Entry 1FRF (X-ray diffraction, 2.70 A resolution); this record covers chains S and L.

# Chain S
Protein: [Ni-Fe] hydrogenase
Source organism: Desulfovibrio fructosovorans
Notes: EC 1.18.99.1; fragment: small chain
UniProtKB: P18187 (PHNS_DESFR); the construct has insertions or renumbered stretches relative to UniProt, so the offset changes along the chain: 1-111 = UniProt 25-135; 113-264 = UniProt 136-287
Amino-acid sequence (264 residues; each row starts with the number of its first residue):
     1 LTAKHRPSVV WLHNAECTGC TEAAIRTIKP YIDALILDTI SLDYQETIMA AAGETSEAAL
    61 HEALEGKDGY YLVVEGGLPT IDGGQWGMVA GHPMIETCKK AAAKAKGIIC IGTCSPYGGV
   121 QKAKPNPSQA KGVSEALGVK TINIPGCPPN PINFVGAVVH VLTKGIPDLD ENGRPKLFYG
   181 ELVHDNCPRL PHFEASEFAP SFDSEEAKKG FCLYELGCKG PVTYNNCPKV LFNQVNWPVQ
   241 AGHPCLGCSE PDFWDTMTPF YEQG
Not modelled in the structure: 1-3
Differences from the reference sequence: conflict Glu62 (Gln86 in P18187), Cys98 (Thr122 in P18187), Thr113 (Arg136 in P18187), Cys114 (His137 in P18187), Ser115 (Leu138 in P18187), Tyr117 (His140 in P18187); insertion (112)
UniProt features mapped onto this chain:
  - binding site ([4Fe-4S] cluster): Cys245
Bound ions: 4Fe-4S cluster Fe site 1: Cys17, Cys20, Cys114, Cys147; 4Fe-4S cluster Fe site 2: His184, Cys187, Cys212, Cys218; 3Fe-4S cluster Fe: Cys227, Cys245, Cys248
Small-molecule neighbours:
  - 3Fe-4S cluster (F3S): Val183, Thr223, Asn225, Cys227, Phe232, Trp237, Pro238, Cys245, Leu246, Gly247, Cys248, Ser249
  - 4Fe-4S cluster (SF4), molecule 1: Glu16, Cys17, Thr18, Gly19, Cys20, Glu75, Gly112, Thr113, Cys114, Val120, Gly146, Cys147, Pro148
  - 4Fe-4S cluster (SF4), molecule 2: His184, Cys187, Arg189, Leu190, Phe193, Cys212, Leu213, Tyr214, Cys218, Gly220, Pro221, Val239
What the authors report for this chain:
  - 3Fe-4S cluster coordination: Cys227, Cys245, Cys248
  - binding site for 3Fe-4S cluster: Pro238
  - mutagenesis - P238C: decreased catalytic activity (D2/H+ exchange activity)
  - mutagenesis - P238C: decreased catalytic activity on cytochrome c3
  - mutagenesis - P238C: decreased stability in response to oxygen sensitivity

# Chain L
Protein: [Ni-Fe] hydrogenase
Source organism: Desulfovibrio fructosovorans
Notes: EC 1.18.99.1; fragment: large chain
UniProtKB: P18188 (PHNL_DESFR); residue numbers follow UniProt; this construct covers 1-564
Amino-acid sequence (564 residues; row label = number of the first residue in the row):
     1 MAESKPTPQS TFTGPIVVDP ITRIEGHLRI MVEVENGKVK DAWSSSQLFR GLEIILKGRD
    61 PRDAQHFTQR ACGVCTYVHA LASSRCVDDA VKVSIPANAR MMRNLVMASQ YLHDHLVHFY
   121 HLHALDWVDV TAALKADPNK AAKLAASIDT ARTGNSEKAL KAVQDKLKAF VESGQLGIFT
   181 NAYFLGGHKA YYLPPEVNLI ATAHYLEALH MQVKAASAMA ILGGKNPHTQ FTVVGGCSNY
   241 QGLTKDPLAN YLALSKEVCQ FVNECYIPDL LAVAGFYKDW GGIGGTSNYL AFGEFATDDS
   301 SPEKHLATSQ FPSGVITGRD LGKVDNVDLG AIYEDVKYSW YAPGGDGKHP YDGVTDPKYT
   361 KLDDKDHYSW MKAPRYKGKA MEVGPLARTF IAYAKGQPDF KKVVDMVLGK LSVPATALHS
   421 TLGRTAARGI ETAIVCANME KWIKEMADSG AKDNTLCAKW EMPEESKGVG LADAPRGSLS
   481 HWIRIKGKKI DNFQLVVPST WNLGPRGPQG DKSPVEEALI GTPIADPKRP VEILRTVHAF
   541 DPCIACGVHV IEPETNEILK FKVC
Not modelled in the structure: 1-6, 550-564
Differences from the reference sequence: conflict Gly353 (Cys in P18188)
UniProt features mapped onto this chain:
  - binding site (Ni(2+)): Cys72, Cys75, Cys543, Cys546
Cystine bridges: Cys259-Cys436
Bound ions: Mg2+: Glu53, Leu495, His549; Ni2+: Cys72, Cys75, Cys543, Cys546; Fe ion: Cys75, Cys546

# Interface between chain S and chain L
Pairs across the interface (173; chain S residue first):
  Lys4(S) with Gly174(L); Gln175(L)
  His5(S) with Gln175(L), hydrogen bond (backbone-side chain)
  Arg6(S) with Phe170(L); Ser173(L), hydrogen bond; Gln175(L), hydrogen bond (backbone-side chain)
  His13(S) with His27(L)
  Asn14(S) with His27(L), hydrogen bond (backbone-side chain); Leu48(L)
  Ala15(S) with Leu48(L), hydrophobic
  Glu16(S) with His27(L), salt bridge; Leu48(L); Arg50(L); Ala545(L)
  Cys17(S) with Glu25(L); Arg50(L); Arg70(L); Cys72(L), hydrophobic; Gly73(L), hydrogen bond (backbone-backbone); His228(L)
  Thr18(S) with Glu25(L), hydrogen bond; Val74(L)
  Gly19(S) with Gly73(L); Pro227(L)
  Glu22(S) with Gly73(L); His113(L); Pro227(L)
  Ala23(S) with Pro227(L)
  Ile25(S) with Gln212(L), hydrogen bond (backbone-side chain); Val213(L)
  Arg26(S) with His113(L), hydrogen bond; Gln212(L), hydrogen bond; Val213(L); Ala216(L); Asn226(L), hydrogen bond; Pro227(L)
  Ile28(S) with Val213(L), hydrophobic
  Tyr31(S) with His210(L); Val213(L), hydrophobic
  Ile32(S) with Leu209(L), hydrophobic
  Asp33(S) with Leu209(L); His210(L), salt bridge
  Leu37(S) with Lys166(L); Phe170(L), hydrophobic
  Ser41(S) with Gln175(L), hydrogen bond
  Leu42(S) with Gly177(L); Ile178(L)
  Asp43(S) with Gly177(L)
  Glu46(S) with Thr22(L); Arg23(L), hydrogen bond (backbone-backbone); His27(L), salt bridge
  Thr47(S) with Arg23(L); Leu122(L)
  Ile48(S) with Arg23(L); Ile178(L)
  Met49(S) with Thr22(L), hydrogen bond (backbone-side chain); Arg23(L), hydrogen bond (backbone-side chain); Ile178(L)
  Ala50(S) with Arg23(L), hydrogen bond (backbone-side chain); Ile178(L), hydrogen bond (backbone-backbone); Ala182(L), hydrophobic
  Ala51(S) with Thr22(L), hydrogen bond (backbone-side chain); Thr180(L); Asn181(L)
  Ala52(S) with Val18(L), hydrophobic; Pro20(L); Thr22(L); Tyr183(L), hydrogen bond (backbone-side chain); Leu534(L), hydrophobic
  Gly53(S) with Val18(L); Asp19(L); Pro20(L), hydrogen bond (backbone-backbone); Tyr183(L)
  Thr55(S) with Asn181(L), hydrogen bond (backbone-side chain); Tyr183(L)
  Ser56(S) with Pro20(L); Thr22(L)
  Glu57(S) with Pro20(L)
  Ala58(S) with Asn181(L)
  Ala59(S) with Thr180(L); Asn181(L)
  Glu62(S) with Asn181(L), hydrogen bond
  Pro79(S) with Leu48(L), hydrophobic
  Gln85(S) with Tyr359(L)
  Trp86(S) with Gln47(L); Leu48(L); Phe49(L), hydrogen bond (backbone-backbone); Pro357(L), hydrophobic; Tyr359(L); Trp370(L), hydrophobic
  Gly87(S) with Gln47(L); Leu48(L)
  Met88(S) with His27(L); Gln47(L), hydrogen bond (backbone-backbone)
  Ala90(S) with Asp19(L), hydrogen bond (backbone-side chain)
  Gly91(S) with Asp19(L); Arg29(L); Leu362(L)
  Met94(S) with His27(L)
  Val120(S) with Ile55(L)
  Gln121(S) with Arg50(L); Ile55(L)
  Ala123(S) with Ile55(L); Arg59(L)
  Lys124(S) with Ile55(L); Arg59(L), hydrogen bond (backbone-side chain)
  Pro125(S) with Ile54(L), hydrophobic; Ile55(L)
  Pro127(S) with Arg50(L); Gly51(L); Ile55(L)
  Ser128(S) with Phe49(L); Arg50(L)
  Cys147(S) with Arg70(L), hydrogen bond (backbone-side chain); His228(L), hydrogen bond (backbone-side chain)
  Pro148(S) with Pro227(L); His228(L)
  Phe202(S) with Ser238(L); Tyr240(L), hydrogen bond (backbone-side chain); Cys457(L)
  Asp203(S) with Tyr240(L); Cys457(L); Lys459(L)
  Ala207(S) with Tyr240(L)
  Lys208(S) with Tyr240(L); Asn454(L)
  Phe232(S) with Lys225(L)
  Asn233(S) with Ala216(L), hydrogen bond (side chain-backbone); Ser217(L), hydrogen bond (backbone-side chain); Ala220(L); Lys225(L); Asn226(L), hydrogen bond (side chain-backbone)
  Val235(S) with Ser217(L); Ala220(L), hydrophobic; Ile221(L), hydrophobic
  Asn236(S) with Ala220(L), hydrogen bond (side chain-backbone); Ile221(L), hydrogen bond (side chain-backbone); Gly224(L)
  Trp237(S) with Gly224(L), hydrogen bond (backbone-backbone)
  Pro238(S) with Gly224(L); Lys225(L); Gln230(L)
  Gln240(S) with Asn239(L); Gln241(L), hydrogen bond
  Ala241(S) with Gly224(L); Gln230(L); Ser238(L), hydrogen bond (backbone-side chain); Asn239(L), hydrogen bond (backbone-backbone)
  Gly242(S) with Ser238(L), hydrogen bond (backbone-side chain)
  His243(S) with His66(L); Gln230(L); Thr232(L), hydrogen bond (side chain-backbone); Val233(L); Ser238(L)
  Pro244(S) with Gln230(L)
  Cys245(S) with Gln230(L)
  Leu246(S) with His66(L); Gln230(L)
  Trp254(S) with Arg59(L), hydrogen bond (backbone-side chain); His66(L); Phe67(L); Arg70(L)
  Asp255(S) with Arg59(L), salt bridge
  Thr258(S) with Arg59(L); Asp63(L)
  Pro259(S) with Asp63(L)
  Phe260(S) with Asp63(L), hydrogen bond (backbone-side chain); His66(L); Phe67(L), hydrophobic
  Tyr261(S) with Arg62(L); Gln65(L), hydrogen bond; His66(L), hydrogen bond
  Glu262(S) with Arg62(L), salt bridge
Other interface residues (no listed pair), chain S (84 interface residues in all): Thr27, Ile36, Tyr44, Glu54, Asp82, Val89, Asn126
Other interface residues (no listed pair), chain L (79 interface residues in all): Ile24, Gly26, Leu52, Ala71, Leu125, Phe179, Phe184, Leu206, Phe231, Asn250, Thr455, Lys528

# In short
Chain S and chain L form an interface of 84 and 79 residues respectively; the contacts include 43 hydrogen
bonds and 5 salt bridges. Polar contacts include Glu16(S)-His27(L), Asp33(S)-His210(L) and Glu46(S)-His27(L).
From the paper: a binding site for 3Fe-4S cluster at Pro238(S); P238C of chain S reduces catalytic activity
(D2/H+ exchange activity).
Chain S is [Ni-Fe] hydrogenase and chain L is [Ni-Fe] hydrogenase, both from Desulfovibrio fructosovorans; the
structure, Crystal structure of the Ni-Fe hydrogenase from desulfovibrio fructosovorans, was determined by
X-ray diffraction.
